Entry 9EIS (X-ray diffraction, 2.80 A resolution); this record covers chain A.

# Chain A
Name: 2-oxoglutarate-dependent ethylene/succinate-forming enzyme
Source organism: Penicillium digitatum Pd1
UniProt: A0A7T7BQH3 (A0A7T7BQH3_PENDI); residue numbers follow UniProt; this construct covers 1-407
Amino-acid sequence (407 residues; row label = number of the first residue in the row):
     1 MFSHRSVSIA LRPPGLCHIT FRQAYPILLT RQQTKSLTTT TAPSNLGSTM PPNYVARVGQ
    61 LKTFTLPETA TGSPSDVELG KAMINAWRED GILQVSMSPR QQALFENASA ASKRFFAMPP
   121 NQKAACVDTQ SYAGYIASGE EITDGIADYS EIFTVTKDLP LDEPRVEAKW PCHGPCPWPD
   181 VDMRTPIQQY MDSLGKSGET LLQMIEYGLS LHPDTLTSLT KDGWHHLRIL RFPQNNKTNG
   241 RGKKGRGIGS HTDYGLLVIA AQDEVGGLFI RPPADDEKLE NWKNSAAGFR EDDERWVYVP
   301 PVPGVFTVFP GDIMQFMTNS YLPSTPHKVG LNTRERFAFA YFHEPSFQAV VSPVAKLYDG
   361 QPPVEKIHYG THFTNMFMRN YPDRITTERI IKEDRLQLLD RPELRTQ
Unresolved in the structure: 1-45, 139-148, 237-242, 277-294
Ion coordination: Mn2+: H251, D253, H327 (together with 2-oxoglutaric acid)
Small-molecule neighbours: 2-oxoglutaric acid (AKG): R228, L230, F232, I248, H251, D253, A260, A261, Q262, L268, H327, V329, R336, A338, F339, A340
From the paper describing this entry:
  - binding site for 2-oxoglutaric acid: R336
  - contacts within the chain: R228-Y381, T154-R228
  - mutagenesis - N380C: decreased catalytic activity
  - contacts within the chain: D253-D312 (backbone contact) (from molecular simulation)
  - binding site for chloride ion: R228

# In short
Bound to chain A: 2-oxoglutaric acid. H251, D253 and H327 form the Mn2+ site. The paper reports a binding site
for 2-oxoglutaric acid at R336; N380C reduces catalytic activity.
Chain A is 2-oxoglutarate-dependent ethylene/succinate-forming enzyme (Penicillium digitatum Pd1); the
structure, Ethylene forming enzyme in complex with manganese and 2-oxoglutarate from Penicillium digitatum,
was determined by X-ray diffraction together with 9EIR from the same study.
